Entry 3M85 (X-ray diffraction, 3.00 A resolution); this record covers chains D and Y of the 12 polymer chains in the assembly.

Chain D:
Molecule: Probable exosome complex exonuclease 1
Source organism: archaeoglobus fulgidus
Notes: EC 3.1.13.-
UniProt: O29757 (ECX1_ARCFU); numbering as in UniProt (aligned over 1-258)
Sequence (258 residues; row label = number of the first residue in the row):
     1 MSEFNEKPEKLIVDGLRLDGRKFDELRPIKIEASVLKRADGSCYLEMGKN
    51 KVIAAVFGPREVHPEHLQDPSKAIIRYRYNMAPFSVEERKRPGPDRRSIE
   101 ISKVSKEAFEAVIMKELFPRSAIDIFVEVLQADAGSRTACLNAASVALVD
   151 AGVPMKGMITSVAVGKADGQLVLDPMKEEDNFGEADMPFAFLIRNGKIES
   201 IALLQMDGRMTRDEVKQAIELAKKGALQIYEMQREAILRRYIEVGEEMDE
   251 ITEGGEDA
Not modelled in the structure: 1-7, 251-258
Differences from the reference sequence: engineered mutation Glu65 (Arg in O29757)
Swiss-Prot annotation at these positions:
  - mutagenesis: Asp180 (D180A: Abolishes exoribonuclease activity)
What the authors report for this chain:
  - mutagenesis - R65E: decreased catalytic activity
  - mutagenesis - D180A: abolished catalytic activity (citing earlier work)

Chain Y:
Molecule: 6-nt RNA strand
Sequence (6 nucleotides; each row starts with the number of its first residue):
     1 CUCCCC
Not modelled in the structure: 1-2

How chain D and chain Y interact:
Residue-residue contacts (7):
  Val86(D) - C6(Y)  base contact
  Lys90(D) - C6(Y)  base contact
  Asp95(D) - C6(Y)  base contact
  Arg97(D) - C6(Y)  salt bridge to the phosphate
  Asp133(D) - C6(Y)  phosphate contact
  Ser136(D) - C6(Y)  phosphate contact
  Arg137(D) - C6(Y)  salt bridge to the phosphate
Interface residues without a listed pair, chain D (13 interface residues in all): Met81, Arg96, Ala132, Ala134, Gly135, Asp186
Interface residues without a listed pair, chain Y (4 interface residues in all): C3, C4, C5

Overview:
13 residues of chain D and 4 residues of chain Y are in contact, with 2 salt bridges. Among the polar pairs
are Arg97(D)-C6(Y) and Arg137(D)-C6(Y). From UniProt: one mutagenesis site on chain D. From the paper: R65E of
chain D reduces catalytic activity; D180A of chain D abolishes catalytic activity.
Chain D is Probable exosome complex exonuclease 1 (archaeoglobus fulgidus) and chain Y is a 6-nt RNA strand;
the structure, Archaeoglobus fulgidus exosome y70a with RNA bound to the active site, was determined by X-ray
diffraction (same publication as 3M7N).
